Entry 2ZZM (X-ray diffraction, 2.65 A resolution); this record covers chains A and B.

[Chain A]
Name: Uncharacterized protein MJ0883
Organism: Methanocaldococcus jannaschii
Reference sequence: Q58293 (Y883_METJA); residue numbers follow UniProt; this construct covers 1-336
Sequence (336 residues; each row starts with the number of its first residue):
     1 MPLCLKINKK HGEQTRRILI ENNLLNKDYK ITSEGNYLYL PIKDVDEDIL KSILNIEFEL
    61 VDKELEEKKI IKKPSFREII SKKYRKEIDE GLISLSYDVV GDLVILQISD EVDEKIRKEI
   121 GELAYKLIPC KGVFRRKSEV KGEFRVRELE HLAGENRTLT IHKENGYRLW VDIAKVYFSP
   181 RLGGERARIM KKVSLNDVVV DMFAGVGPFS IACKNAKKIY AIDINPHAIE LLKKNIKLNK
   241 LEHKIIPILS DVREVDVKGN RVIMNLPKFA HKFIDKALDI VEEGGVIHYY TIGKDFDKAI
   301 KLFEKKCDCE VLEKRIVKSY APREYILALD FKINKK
Not modelled in the structure: 1, 335-336
Modified / non-standard residues: Lys82, Lys83, Lys233, Lys318 (n-methyl-lysine; MLZ)
Residues lining bound ligands: S-adenosylmethionine (SAM): Glu143, Phe144, Arg145, Tyr177, Phe178, Ser179, Leu182, Arg186, Met202, Phe203, Gly205, Pro208, Phe209, Ile222, Asp223, Ile224, Asn225, Ala228, Ser250, Asp251, Val252, Asn265, Leu266, Phe273
Curated features (UniProtKB/Swiss-Prot):
  - binding site (S-adenosyl-L-methionine): Arg186, Asp223, Ile224, Asp251, Val252, Asn265

[Chain B]
Molecule: 88-nt RNA strand
Sequence (88 nucleotides; row label = number of the first residue in the row; a row labelled like 20A-20B holds insertion residues (20A, then the next letters in order)):
     1 GCAGGGGUCG CCAAGCC
   17A U
    18 GGC
20A-20B CA
    21 AAGGCGCUGG GCCUAGGACC CAGUCCC
47A-47I GUAGGGGUU
    48 CCAGGGUUCA AAUCCCUGCC CCUGCACCA
Not modelled in the structure: 73-76
Bound ions: Mg2+ near A59 (its only coordinating residue here)

[Interface between chain A and chain B]
Residue-residue contacts (87):
  Lys9(A) with C56(B), base contact
  Lys10(A) with C56(B), sugar contact
  Gly12(A) with C56(B), hydrogen bond to the base
  Glu13(A) with G19(B), hydrogen bond to the base; C56(B), hydrogen bond to the base; A57(B), hydrogen bond to the sugar
  Arg16(A) with G19(B), hydrogen bond to the phosphate; C20(B), salt bridge to the phosphate
  Arg17(A) with A20B(B), salt bridge to the phosphate
  Ile20(A) with C20(B), sugar contact
  Glu21(A) with G47E(B), phosphate contact
  Asn23(A) with C20(B), hydrogen bond to the base
  Leu25(A) with C20(B), hydrogen bond to the base
  Lys27(A) with C20(B), base contact
  Lys30(A) with G19(B), hydrogen bond to the sugar
  Ile31(A) with G19(B), sugar contact
  Leu38(A) with G19(B), base contact; C56(B), base contact
  Ser75(A) with A22(B), sugar contact
  Arg77(A) with G24(B), salt bridge to the phosphate; C41(B), salt bridge to the phosphate
  Arg85(A) with C40(B), hydrogen bond to the phosphate; C41(B), salt bridge to the phosphate
  Ile88(A) with A35(B), base contact; C40(B), sugar contact
  Gly91(A) with A35(B), base contact
  Leu92(A) with A35(B), base contact
  Ile93(A) with A35(B), hydrogen bond to the base
  Ser94(A) with A35(B), hydrogen bond to the base; C39(B), hydrogen bond to the phosphate; C40(B), hydrogen bond to the phosphate
  Leu95(A) with C40(B), hydrogen bond to the phosphate; C41(B), phosphate contact
  Ser96(A) with C25(B), hydrogen bond to the phosphate; C39(B), phosphate contact; C40(B), hydrogen bond to the phosphate
  Tyr97(A) with G23(B), hydrogen bond to the sugar; G24(B), hydrogen bond to the sugar; C25(B), phosphate contact
  Val99(A) with G24(B), sugar contact
  Gln107(A) with A35(B), hydrogen bond to the sugar; A38(B), hydrogen bond to the phosphate; C39(B), hydrogen bond to the phosphate
  Pro129(A) with A13(B), sugar contact; A14(B), phosphate contact; A22(B), base contact
  Arg136(A) with G37(B), salt bridge to the phosphate; A38(B), salt bridge to the phosphate
  Glu139(A) with G36(B), sugar contact; G37(B), phosphate contact
  Val140(A) with G37(B), hydrogen bond to the phosphate
  Arg145(A) with G37(B), hydrogen bond to the base
  Arg147(A) with G37(B), salt bridge to the phosphate; A38(B), salt bridge to the phosphate
  Lys163(A) with C12(B), sugar contact; A13(B), phosphate contact
  Glu164(A) with C11(B), sugar contact; C12(B), phosphate contact
  Asn165(A) with C11(B), hydrogen bond to the phosphate; C12(B), phosphate contact
  Gly166(A) with C12(B), hydrogen bond to the phosphate
  Tyr177(A) with G37(B), hydrogen bond to the sugar
  Pro180(A) with C25(B), sugar contact
  Arg181(A) with C25(B), salt bridge to the phosphate; G26(B), sugar contact; A38(B), phosphate contact; C39(B), salt bridge to the phosphate
  Leu182(A) with G37(B), base contact
  Asn265(A) with G37(B), hydrogen bond to the base
  Pro267(A) with G37(B), base contact
  Lys268(A) with G36(B), base contact
  Arg315(A) with C27(B), salt bridge to the phosphate
  Val317(A) with C27(B), phosphate contact
  Lys318(A) with G37(B), sugar contact; A38(B), phosphate contact
  Ser319(A) with A38(B), hydrogen bond to the base; C39(B), hydrogen bond to the base
  Tyr320(A) with G36(B), hydrogen bond to the sugar; G37(B), sugar contact; A38(B), base contact
  Ala321(A) with U34(B), sugar contact; G36(B), base contact; A38(B), base contact
  Pro322(A) with C32(B), base contact; C33(B), sugar contact; U34(B), sugar contact; A38(B), base contact
Also at the interface, not in a pair above, chain A (65 interface residues in all): His11, Asn26, Lys43, Lys73, Asp89, Asp98, Ile108, Ser109, Ser138, Ser179, Ile316, Glu324, Tyr325, Ile326
Also at the interface, not in a pair above, chain B (27 interface residues in all): G47D

[Summary]
The interface between chain A and chain B involves 65 residues on one side and 27 on the other; the contacts
include 30 hydrogen bonds and 12 salt bridges. Polar pairs include Gly12(A)-C56(B), Glu13(A)-G19(B) and
Glu13(A)-C56(B). Bound to chain A: S-adenosylmethionine.
Chain A is Uncharacterized protein MJ0883 (Methanocaldococcus jannaschii) and chain B is an 88-nt RNA strand;
the structure, The complex structure of aTrm5 and tRNALeu, was determined by X-ray diffraction, deposited
together with 2ZZN.
